Entry 8VES (electron microscopy, 3.22 A resolution); this record covers chains A and F of the 7 polymer chains in the assembly.

Chain A (and F):
Name: Endoribonuclease YicC
From: Escherichia coli
Notes: EC 3.1.26.-; chain F of this document is another copy of the same molecule, construct and numbering; everything in this record applies to it too
UniProtKB: P23839 (YICC_ECOLI); numbering as in UniProt (aligned over 1-287)
Sequence (289 residues; each row starts with the number of its first residue; numbers below 1 keep their minus sign (Gly-1 is residue -1)):
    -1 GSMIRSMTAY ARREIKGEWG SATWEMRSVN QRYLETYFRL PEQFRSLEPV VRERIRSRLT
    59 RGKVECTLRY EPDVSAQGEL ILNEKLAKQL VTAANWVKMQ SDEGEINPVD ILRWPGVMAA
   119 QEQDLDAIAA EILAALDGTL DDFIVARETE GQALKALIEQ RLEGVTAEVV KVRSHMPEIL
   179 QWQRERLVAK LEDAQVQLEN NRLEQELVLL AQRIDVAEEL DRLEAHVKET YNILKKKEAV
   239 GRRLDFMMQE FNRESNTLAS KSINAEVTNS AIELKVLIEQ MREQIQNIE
Not modelled in the structure: -1 to 0 (chain F: -1 to 0, 193-200)
Construct notes: expression tag (-1 to 0)

How chain A and chain F interact:
Pairs across the interface - 70 pairs, chain A then chain F:
  Tyr31(A) with Arg67(F), hydrogen bond
  Arg54(A) with Lys14(F), hydrogen bond (backbone-side chain); Gly15(F), hydrogen bond (side chain-backbone); Glu16(F); Gly18(F)
  Leu57(A) with Lys14(F)
  Thr58(A) with Glu12(F)
  Lys83(A) with Glu77(F)
  Gln87(A) with Leu78(F), hydrogen bond (side chain-backbone)
  Leu88(A) with Leu110(F); Met116(F), hydrophobic
  Ala91(A) with Leu110(F), hydrophobic
  Ala92(A) with Pro106(F); Leu110(F)
  Trp94(A) with Leu80(F), hydrophobic; Glu82(F), hydrogen bond; Ala85(F), hydrophobic; Lys86(F)
  Val95(A) with Leu110(F), hydrophobic
  Lys96(A) with Pro106(F)
  Gln98(A) with Lys86(F)
  Ser99(A) with Ile104(F)
  Glu101(A) with Lys96(F), salt bridge; Glu103(F); Ile104(F)
  Gly102(A) with Glu103(F); Ile104(F); Pro106(F)
  Glu103(A) with Asn105(F), hydrogen bond (backbone-side chain); Pro106(F)
  Ile104(A) with Val107(F), hydrophobic
  Asp108(A) with Val107(F); Arg111(F), salt bridge
  Trp112(A) with Leu78(F); Leu110(F)
  Asn199(A) with Ala257(F), hydrogen bond (side chain-backbone); Ser258(F), hydrogen bond (side chain-backbone); Lys259(F), hydrogen bond (side chain-backbone); Ser260(F)
  Glu202(A) with Thr266(F); Ile270(F)
  Val206(A) with Ile270(F), hydrophobic
  Gln210(A) with Lys273(F); Glu277(F)
  Asp213(A) with Gln278(F), hydrogen bond
  Ala215(A) with Gln278(F)
  Glu216(A) with Glu281(F); Gln282(F); Asn285(F)
  Asp219(A) with Leu155(F); Arg159(F), salt bridge
  Arg220(A) with Thr6(F); Leu152(F); Gln282(F); Asn285(F)
  His224(A) with Glu148(F), salt bridge
  Glu227(A) with Thr147(F)
  Ala237(A) with Arg10(F)
  Arg240(A) with Tyr8(F); Glu23(F), salt bridge
  Arg241(A) with Tyr8(F)
  Phe244(A) with Thr6(F); Ala7(F); Tyr8(F), hydrophobic; Arg25(F); Ser26(F)
  Gln247(A) with Arg25(F)
  Glu248(A) with Thr6(F), hydrogen bond
  Arg251(A) with Val27(F)
  Lys259(A) with Glu281(F), salt bridge
Other interface residues (no listed pair), chain A (49 interface residues in all): Pro47, Arg50, Ser55, Leu84, Asn105, Ile109, Asn198, Gln203, Ala209, Ala223
Other interface residues (no listed pair), chain F (56 interface residues in all): Ala9, Asp71, Ser73, Ile79, Val89, Gly102, Ile109, Asp140, Ala151, Val274

Summary:
The interface between chain A and chain F involves 49 residues on one side and 56 on the other; the contacts
include 11 hydrogen bonds and 6 salt bridges. Polar contacts include Glu101(A)-Lys96(F), Asp108(A)-Arg111(F)
and Asp219(A)-Arg159(F).
Both chains are Endoribonuclease YicC (Escherichia coli). Entry 8VES (Structure of YicC endoribonuclease bound
to an RNA substrate) was determined by electron microscopy together with 8VER from the same study.
